PDB entry 1NJW | X-ray diffraction, 1.90 A resolution | chains C and A of the 3 polymer chains in the assembly

# Chain C
Molecule: DNA template strand
Sequence (15 nucleotides; row label = number of the first residue in the row):
     1 ACGTCGCTGA TCGCA
Unresolved in the structure: 1-3

# Chain A
Molecule: DNA polymerase I
Source organism: Geobacillus stearothermophilus
Notes: EC 2.7.7.7; fragment: bacillus fragment (analogous to the e. coli klenow fragment)
Chain sequence (580 residues; numbered 297 to 876; the number before each row is that of its first residue):
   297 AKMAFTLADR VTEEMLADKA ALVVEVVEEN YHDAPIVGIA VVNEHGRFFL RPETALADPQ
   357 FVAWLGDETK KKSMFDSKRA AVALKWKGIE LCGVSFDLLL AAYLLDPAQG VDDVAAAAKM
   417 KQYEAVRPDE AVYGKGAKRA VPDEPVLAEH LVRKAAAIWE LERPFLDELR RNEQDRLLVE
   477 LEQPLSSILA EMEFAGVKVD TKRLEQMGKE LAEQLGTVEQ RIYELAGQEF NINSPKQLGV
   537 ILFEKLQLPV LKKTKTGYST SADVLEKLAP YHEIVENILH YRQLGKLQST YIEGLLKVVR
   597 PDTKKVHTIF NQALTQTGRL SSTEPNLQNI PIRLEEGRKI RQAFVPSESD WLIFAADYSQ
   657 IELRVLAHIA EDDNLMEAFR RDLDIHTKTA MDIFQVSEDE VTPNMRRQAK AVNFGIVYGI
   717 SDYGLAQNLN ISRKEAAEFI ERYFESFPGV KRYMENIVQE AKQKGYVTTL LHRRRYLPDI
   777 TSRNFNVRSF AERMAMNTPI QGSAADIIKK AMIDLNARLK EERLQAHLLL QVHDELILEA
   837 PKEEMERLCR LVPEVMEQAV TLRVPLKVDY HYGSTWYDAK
Bound ions: Mg2+: Asp653, Tyr654, Asp830

# Interface between chain C and chain A
Residue-residue contacts (29):
  DT4(C) with Phe710(A), base contact; Tyr714(A), sugar contact; Gly715(A), sugar contact; Ile716(A), phosphate contact; Ser717(A), hydrogen bond to the phosphate; Phe786(A), phosphate contact
  DC5(C) with Phe786(A), phosphate contact
  DG6(C) with Leu610(A), phosphate contact; Thr611(A), sugar contact; Ser617(A), phosphate contact; Asn625(A), base contact
  DC7(C) with Leu610(A), phosphate contact; Ser617(A), hydrogen bond to the phosphate; Ser618(A), sugar contact; Thr619(A), phosphate contact; Asn622(A), sugar contact
  DT8(C) with Thr619(A), phosphate contact; Glu620(A), hydrogen bond to the phosphate; Asn622(A), sugar contact
  DG9(C) with Ser585(A), phosphate contact; Thr586(A), sugar contact; Gly590(A), phosphate contact
  DA10(C) with Asn529(A), phosphate contact; Ser585(A), phosphate contact
  DT11(C) with Asn527(A), hydrogen bond to the phosphate; Asn529(A), sugar contact; Ser530(A), hydrogen bond to the phosphate
  DC12(C) with Ser530(A), hydrogen bond to the phosphate; Gln533(A), hydrogen bond to the phosphate
Also at the interface, not in a pair above, chain A (27 interface residues in all): Lys582, Glu589, Gln612, Gly720, Arg789, Met790

# Summary
9 residues of chain C face 27 of chain A across their interface; the contacts include 7 hydrogen bonds. Among
the polar pairs are DT4(C)-Ser717(A), DC7(C)-Ser617(A) and DT8(C)-Glu620(A). Asp653(A), Tyr654(A) and
Asp830(A) form the Mg2+ site.
Here chain C is DNA template strand and chain A is DNA polymerase I (Geobacillus stearothermophilus). Entry
1NJW (Guanine-thymine mismatch at the polymerase active site) was determined by X-ray diffraction together
with 1NJX, 1NJY, 1NJZ, 1NK0, 1NK4, 1NK5 and 7 further entries from the same study.
